Entry 5C44 (X-ray diffraction, 3.95 A resolution); this record covers chains A and E of the 15 polymer chains in the assembly.

== Chain A ==
Protein: DNA-directed RNA polymerase II subunit RPB1
From: Saccharomyces cerevisiae (strain ATCC 204508 / S288c)
Notes: EC 2.7.7.6
UniProtKB: P04050 (RPB1_YEAST); residue numbers follow UniProt; this construct covers 1-1733
Amino-acid sequence (1733 residues; numbered 1 to 1733; the number before each row is that of its first residue):
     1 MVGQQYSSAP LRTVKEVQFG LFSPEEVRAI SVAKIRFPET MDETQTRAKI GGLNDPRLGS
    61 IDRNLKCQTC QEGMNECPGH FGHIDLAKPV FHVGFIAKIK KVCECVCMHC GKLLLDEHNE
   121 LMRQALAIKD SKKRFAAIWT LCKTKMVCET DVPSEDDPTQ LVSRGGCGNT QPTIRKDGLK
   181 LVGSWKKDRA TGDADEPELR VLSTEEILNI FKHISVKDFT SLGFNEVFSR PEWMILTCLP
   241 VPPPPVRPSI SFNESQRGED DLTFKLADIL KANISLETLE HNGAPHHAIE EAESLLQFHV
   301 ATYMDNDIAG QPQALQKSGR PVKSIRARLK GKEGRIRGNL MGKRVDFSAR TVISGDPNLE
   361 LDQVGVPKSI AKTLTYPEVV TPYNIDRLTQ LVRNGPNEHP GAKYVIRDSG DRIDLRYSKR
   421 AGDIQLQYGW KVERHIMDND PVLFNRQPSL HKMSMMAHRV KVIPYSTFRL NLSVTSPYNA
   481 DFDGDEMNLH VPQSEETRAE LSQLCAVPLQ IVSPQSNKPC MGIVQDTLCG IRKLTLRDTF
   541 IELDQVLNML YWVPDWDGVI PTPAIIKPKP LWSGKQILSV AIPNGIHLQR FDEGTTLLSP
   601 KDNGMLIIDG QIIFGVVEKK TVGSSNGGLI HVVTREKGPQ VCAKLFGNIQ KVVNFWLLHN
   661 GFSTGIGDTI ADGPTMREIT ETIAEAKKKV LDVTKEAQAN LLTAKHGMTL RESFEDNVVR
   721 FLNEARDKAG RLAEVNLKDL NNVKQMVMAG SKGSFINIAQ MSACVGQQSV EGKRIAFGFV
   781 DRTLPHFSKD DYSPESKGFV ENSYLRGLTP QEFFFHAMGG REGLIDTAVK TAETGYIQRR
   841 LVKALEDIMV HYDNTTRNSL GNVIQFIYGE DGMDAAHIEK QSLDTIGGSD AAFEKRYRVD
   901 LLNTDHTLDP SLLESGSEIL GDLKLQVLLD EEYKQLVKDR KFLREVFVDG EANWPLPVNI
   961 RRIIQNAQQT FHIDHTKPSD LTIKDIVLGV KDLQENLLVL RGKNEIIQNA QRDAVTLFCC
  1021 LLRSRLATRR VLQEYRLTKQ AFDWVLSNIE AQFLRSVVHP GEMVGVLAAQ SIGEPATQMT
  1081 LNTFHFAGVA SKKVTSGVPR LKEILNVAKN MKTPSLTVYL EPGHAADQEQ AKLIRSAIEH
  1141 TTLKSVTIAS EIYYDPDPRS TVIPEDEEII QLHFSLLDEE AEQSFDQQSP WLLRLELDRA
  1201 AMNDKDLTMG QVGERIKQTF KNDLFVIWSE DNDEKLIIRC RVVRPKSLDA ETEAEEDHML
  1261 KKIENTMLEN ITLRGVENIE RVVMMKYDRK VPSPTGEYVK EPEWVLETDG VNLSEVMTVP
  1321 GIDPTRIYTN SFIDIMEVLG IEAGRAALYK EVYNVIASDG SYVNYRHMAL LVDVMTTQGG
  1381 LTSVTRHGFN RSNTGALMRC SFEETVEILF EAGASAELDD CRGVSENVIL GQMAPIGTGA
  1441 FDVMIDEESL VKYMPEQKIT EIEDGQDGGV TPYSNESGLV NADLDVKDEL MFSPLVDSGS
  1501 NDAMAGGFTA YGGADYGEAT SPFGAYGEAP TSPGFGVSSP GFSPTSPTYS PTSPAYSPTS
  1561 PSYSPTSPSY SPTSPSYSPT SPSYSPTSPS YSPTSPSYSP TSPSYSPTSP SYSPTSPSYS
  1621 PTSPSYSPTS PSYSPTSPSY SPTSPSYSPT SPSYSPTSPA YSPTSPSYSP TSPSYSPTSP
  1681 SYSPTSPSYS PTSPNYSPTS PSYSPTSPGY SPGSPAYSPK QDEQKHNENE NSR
Disordered / not traced: 1, 1082-1083, 1176-1184, 1246-1253, 1455-1733
Swiss-Prot annotation at these positions:
  - region: Pro-248 to Asp-260 (Lid loop), Asn-306 to Lys-323 (Rudder loop), Pro-810 to Glu-822 (Bridging helix)
  - binding site (Zn(2+)): Cys-67, Cys-70, Cys-77, His-80, Cys-107, Cys-110, Cys-148, Cys-167
  - binding site (Mg(2+)): Asp-481, Asp-483, Asp-485
  - modified residue: Thr-1471 (Phosphothreonine)
  - cross-link (Glycyl lysine isopeptide (Lys-Gly)): Lys-695 (interchain with G-Cter in ubiquitin), Lys-1246 (interchain with G-Cter in ubiquitin), Lys-1350 (interchain with G-Cter in ubiquitin)
  - natural variant: Ser-1653 to Pro-1659 (deletion: In strain: A364A)
  - mutagenesis: Lys-1246 (K1246R: Impairs ubiquitination during transcription stress)
Disulfides: Cys-67/Cys-77

== Chain E ==
Protein: DNA-directed RNA polymerases I, II, and III subunit RPABC1
From: Saccharomyces cerevisiae (strain ATCC 204508 / S288c)
UniProtKB: P20434 (RPAB1_YEAST); residue numbers follow UniProt; this construct covers 1-215
Amino-acid sequence (215 residues; numbered 1 to 215; the number before each row is that of its first residue):
     1 MDQENERNIS RLWRAFRTVK EMVKDRGYFI TQEEVELPLE DFKAKYCDSM GRPQRKMMSF
    61 QANPTEESIS KFPDMGSLWV EFCDEPSVGV KTMKTFVIHI QEKNFQTGIF VYQNNITPSA
   121 MKLVPSIPPA TIETFNEAAL VVNITHHELV PKHIRLSSDE KRELLKRYRL KESQLPRIQR
   181 ADPVALYLGL KRGEVVKIIR KSETSGRYAS YRICM
Disordered / not traced: 1

== How chain A and chain E interact ==
Contacting residue pairs - 91 pairs, chain A then chain E:
  Arg-857(A) / Tyr-168(E)  hydrogen bond (side chain-backbone)
  Arg-857(A) / Arg-169(E)
  Arg-857(A) / Leu-170(E)
  Arg-857(A) / Gln-174(E)
  Gly-861(A) / Gln-174(E)  hydrogen bond (backbone-side chain)
  Asn-862(A) / Ser-173(E)  hydrogen bond (side chain-backbone)
  Asn-862(A) / Gln-174(E)  hydrogen bond (side chain-backbone)
  Asn-862(A) / Arg-177(E)
  Val-863(A) / Leu-170(E)  hydrophobic
  Val-863(A) / Gln-174(E)  hydrogen bond (backbone-backbone)
  Val-863(A) / Pro-176(E)
  Gln-865(A) / Tyr-208(E)
  Phe-866(A) / Tyr-168(E)  hydrophobic
  Phe-866(A) / Tyr-208(E)  hydrogen bond (backbone-side chain)
  Phe-866(A) / Ala-209(E)
  Phe-866(A) / Tyr-211(E)  hydrophobic
  Ile-867(A) / Tyr-208(E)  hydrophobic
  Gly-869(A) / Thr-204(E)  hydrogen bond (backbone-side chain)
  Glu-870(A) / Arg-200(E)  salt bridge
  Glu-870(A) / Ser-202(E)
  Glu-870(A) / Thr-204(E)
  Glu-870(A) / Ser-205(E)  hydrogen bond (backbone-side chain)
  Glu-870(A) / Tyr-208(E)
  Asp-871(A) / Thr-204(E)
  Phe-942(A) / Gly-206(E)
  Glu-945(A) / Lys-201(E)  salt bridge
  Val-946(A) / Lys-201(E)
  Val-946(A) / Ser-202(E)
  Phe-947(A) / Glu-203(E)
  Trp-954(A) / Glu-203(E)
  Asn-1004(A) / Arg-167(E)
  Ile-1006(A) / Glu-163(E)
  Ile-1006(A) / Leu-164(E)  hydrophobic
  Ile-1006(A) / Arg-167(E)
  Ile-1006(A) / Tyr-168(E)  hydrophobic
  Ile-1007(A) / Tyr-168(E)  hydrophobic
  Ala-1010(A) / Tyr-168(E)
  Asp-1013(A) / Ser-205(E)  hydrogen bond (backbone-side chain)
  Asp-1013(A) / Arg-207(E)
  Ala-1014(A) / Ser-205(E)
  Val-1015(A) / Ser-205(E)
  Thr-1016(A) / Ser-205(E)
  Leu-1017(A) / Glu-203(E)
  Leu-1017(A) / Thr-204(E)
  Leu-1017(A) / Ser-205(E)  hydrogen bond (backbone-backbone)
  Leu-1017(A) / Gly-206(E)
  Glu-1315(A) / Arg-11(E)  salt bridge
  Glu-1315(A) / Ala-138(E)
  Met-1317(A) / Val-142(E)
  Thr-1318(A) / Arg-11(E)
  Thr-1318(A) / Arg-14(E)  hydrogen bond (backbone-side chain)
  Thr-1318(A) / Ala-138(E)
  Thr-1318(A) / Val-141(E)
  Pro-1324(A) / Val-142(E)  hydrophobic
  Pro-1324(A) / His-147(E)
  Thr-1325(A) / His-146(E)
  Thr-1325(A) / His-147(E)  hydrogen bond (backbone-side chain)
  Thr-1325(A) / Glu-148(E)  hydrogen bond (backbone-backbone)
  Arg-1326(A) / Glu-148(E)
  Ile-1327(A) / His-147(E)  hydrogen bond (backbone-side chain)
  Glu-1337(A) / Pro-183(E)
  Val-1338(A) / Ile-144(E)
  Val-1338(A) / Pro-183(E)
  Leu-1339(A) / Ile-144(E)
  Leu-1339(A) / His-147(E)
  Leu-1339(A) / Val-150(E)  hydrophobic
  Leu-1339(A) / Pro-183(E)
  Leu-1339(A) / Val-184(E)
  Gly-1340(A) / Asp-182(E)
  Ile-1341(A) / Ile-178(E)  hydrophobic
  Ile-1341(A) / Asp-182(E)  hydrogen bond (backbone-side chain)
  Ile-1341(A) / Arg-212(E)
  Glu-1342(A) / Pro-151(E)
  Glu-1342(A) / His-153(E)
  Glu-1342(A) / Ile-198(E)
  Glu-1342(A) / Arg-200(E)  salt bridge
  Glu-1342(A) / Ser-210(E)
  Glu-1342(A) / Arg-212(E)  salt bridge
  Ala-1343(A) / Leu-149(E)
  Ala-1343(A) / Val-150(E)  hydrophobic
  Arg-1345(A) / Arg-200(E)
  Ala-1346(A) / Leu-149(E)  hydrophobic
  Ala-1347(A) / Leu-149(E)
  Tyr-1349(A) / Glu-203(E)
  Tyr-1365(A) / Glu-203(E)
  Tyr-1365(A) / Thr-204(E)
  Thr-1376(A) / Arg-212(E)  hydrogen bond
  Thr-1377(A) / Pro-176(E)
  Thr-1377(A) / Arg-212(E)
  Gln-1378(A) / Arg-177(E)
  Gly-1379(A) / Arg-177(E)  hydrogen bond (backbone-backbone)
Also at the interface, not in a pair above, chain A (55 interface residues in all): Asp-853, Ile-864, Leu-956, Ser-1314, Val-1319, Pro-1320, Met-1336, Arg-1366
Also at the interface, not in a pair above, chain E (44 interface residues in all): Asn-143, Leu-175, Gln-179

== Summary ==
55 residues of chain A and 44 residues of chain E are in contact; the contacts include 17 hydrogen bonds and 5
salt bridges. Among the polar pairs are Glu-870(A)/Arg-200(E), Glu-945(A)/Lys-201(E) and
Glu-1315(A)/Arg-11(E).
Here chain A is DNA-directed RNA polymerase II subunit RPB1 and chain E is DNA-directed RNA polymerases I, II,
and III subunit RPABC1, both from Saccharomyces cerevisiae (strain ATCC 204508 / S288c). Entry 5C44 (Crystal
structure of a transcribing RNA Polymerase II complex reveals a complete transcription bubble) was determined
by X-ray diffraction together with 5C3E, 5C4A, 5C4J and 5C4X from the same study.
